8EUJ - chains A and I of the 10 polymer chains in the assembly; structure by electron microscopy, 3.36 A resolution.

[Chain A]
Molecule: Histone H3.2
UniProtKB: A0A310TTQ1 (A0A310TTQ1_XENLA); residue numbers follow UniProt; this construct covers 1-136
Chain sequence (136 residues; row label = number of the first residue in the row):
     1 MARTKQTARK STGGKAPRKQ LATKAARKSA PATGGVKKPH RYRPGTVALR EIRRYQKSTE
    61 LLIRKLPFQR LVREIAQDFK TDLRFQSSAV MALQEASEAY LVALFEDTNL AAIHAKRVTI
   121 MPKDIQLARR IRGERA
Not modelled in the structure: 1-41, 135-136
Differences from the reference sequence: conflict Ala111 (Cys in A0A310TTQ1)

[Chain I]
Molecule: 227-nt DNA strand
Sequence (227 nucleotides; row label = number of the first residue in the row; numbers below 1 keep their minus sign (DC-73 is residue -73)):
   -73 CTGGAGAATC CCGGTGCCGA GGCCGCTCAA TTGGTCGTAG ACAGCTCTAG CACCGCTTAA
   -13 ACGCACGTAC GCGCTGTCCC CCGCGTTTTA ACCGCCAAGG GGATTACTCC CTAGTCTCCA
    47 GGCACGTGTC AGATATATAC ATCCTGTGCA TGTATTGAAC AGCGACCTTG CCGGTGCCAG
   107 TCGGATAGTG TTCCGAGCTC CCACTCTAGA GGATCCCCGG GTACCGA
Not modelled in the structure: -73, 73-153

[Chain A / chain I interface]
Pairs across the interface (18; chain A residue first):
  Tyr42(A) - DG9(I)  phosphate contact
  Tyr42(A) - DC10(I)  sugar contact
  Arg43(A) - DG9(I)  sugar contact
  Arg43(A) - DC10(I)  hydrogen bond to the phosphate
  Gly45(A) - DG9(I)  hydrogen bond to the phosphate
  Val47(A) - DG9(I)  phosphate contact
  Val47(A) - DC10(I)  phosphate contact
  Ala48(A) - DG9(I)  hydrogen bond to the phosphate
  Arg50(A) - DA-66(I)  phosphate contact
  Arg50(A) - DT-65(I)  phosphate contact
  Arg64(A) - DA17(I)  hydrogen bond to the phosphate
  Arg64(A) - DC18(I)  salt bridge to the phosphate
  Lys65(A) - DC18(I)  salt bridge to the phosphate
  Leu66(A) - DA17(I)  sugar contact
  Leu66(A) - DC18(I)  phosphate contact
  Arg70(A) - DA17(I)  salt bridge to the phosphate
  Arg84(A) - DG26(I)  hydrogen bond to the phosphate
  Arg84(A) - DG27(I)  salt bridge to the phosphate
Interface residues without a listed pair, chain A (14 interface residues in all): Pro44, Thr46, Pro67
Interface residues without a listed pair, chain I (9 interface residues in all): DA-67

[In short]
14 residues of chain A and 9 residues of chain I are in contact, with 5 hydrogen bonds and 4 salt bridges.
Polar pairs include Arg43(A)-DC10(I), Gly45(A)-DG9(I) and Ala48(A)-DG9(I).
Here chain A is Histone H3.2 and chain I is a 227-nt DNA strand. Entry 8EUJ (Class2 of the INO80-Nucleosome
complex) was determined by electron microscopy (same publication as 8ETS, 8ETT, 8ETU, 8ETV, 8ETW, 8EU9, 8EUE
and 8EUF).
